PDB entry 6PZ6 | X-ray diffraction, 1.70 A resolution | chains A and C of the 6 polymer chains in the assembly

# Chain A (and C)
Name: Fusion glycoprotein F1
Notes: chain C of this document is another copy of the same molecule, construct and numbering; everything in this record applies to it too
UniProtKB: P06828 (FUS_PI3H4); residues 139-189 here = UniProt positions 139-189
Sequence (53 residues; numbered 138 to 190; the number before each row is that of its first residue):
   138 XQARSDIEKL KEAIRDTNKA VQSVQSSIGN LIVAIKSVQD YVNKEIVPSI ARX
Not modelled in the structure: 138-141, 190 (chain C: 138-140, 188-190)
Construct notes: acetylation (138); amidation (190)
Modified / non-standard residues: ACE (acetyl group) at position 138; NH2 (amino group) at position 190

# Chain A / chain C interface
Pairs across the interface (20; chain A residue first):
  Ile144(A) - Asp143(C)
  Ile144(A) - Ile144(C)  hydrophobic
  Ile144(A) - Leu147(C)  hydrophobic
  Leu147(A) - Leu147(C)  hydrophobic
  Lys148(A) - Leu147(C)
  Ile151(A) - Leu147(C)  hydrophobic
  Ile151(A) - Ile151(C)  hydrophobic
  Asn155(A) - Thr154(C)  hydrogen bond
  Val161(A) - Val161(C)  hydrophobic
  Ile165(A) - Val161(C)  hydrophobic
  Ile165(A) - Ser164(C)
  Leu168(A) - Leu168(C)  hydrophobic
  Ile172(A) - Leu168(C)  hydrophobic
  Ile172(A) - Ile172(C)  hydrophobic
  Val175(A) - Val175(C)  hydrophobic
  Val179(A) - Tyr178(C)  hydrophobic
  Ile183(A) - Ile183(C)  hydrophobic
  Val184(A) - Tyr178(C)
  Ile187(A) - Ile183(C)  hydrophobic
  Ile187(A) - Ile187(C)  hydrophobic
Other interface residues (no listed pair), chain A (18 interface residues in all): Thr154, Val158, Gln162, Ile169
Other interface residues (no listed pair), chain C (19 interface residues in all): Ala150, Ala157, Val158, Ile165, Ala171, Ser186

# Overview
Chain A and chain C form an interface of 18 and 19 residues respectively; the contacts include 1 hydrogen
bond. Its one hydrogen-bonded contact is Asn155(A)-Thr154(C).
Chain A and chain C are both Fusion glycoprotein F1; the structure, Co-assembly of VIQKI
D452(beta-L-homoaspartic acid) with human parainfluenza virus type 3 (HPIV3) fusion glycoprotein N-terminal
heptad ..., was determined by X-ray diffraction, deposited together with 6V3V, 6VAS, 6PYQ and 6PRL.
